Entry 4CRW (X-ray diffraction, 1.75 A resolution); this record covers chains A and B.

== Chain A ==
Name: CCR4-not transcription complex subunit 1
From: Homo sapiens
Notes: fragment: cnot1 mif4g domain, residues 1093-1317
UniProt: A5YKK6 (CNOT1_HUMAN); residues 1093-1317 here = UniProt positions 1093-1317
Sequence (231 residues; row label = number of the first residue in the row):
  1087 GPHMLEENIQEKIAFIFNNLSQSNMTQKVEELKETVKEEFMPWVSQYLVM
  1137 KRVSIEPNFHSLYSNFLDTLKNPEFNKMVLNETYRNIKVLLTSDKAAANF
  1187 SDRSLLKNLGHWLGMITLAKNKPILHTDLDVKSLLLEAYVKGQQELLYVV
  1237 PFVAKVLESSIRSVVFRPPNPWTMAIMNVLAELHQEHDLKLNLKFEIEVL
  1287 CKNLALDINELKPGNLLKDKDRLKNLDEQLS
Not modelled in the structure: 1087-1091
Construct notes: expression tag (1087-1092)

== Chain B ==
Name: Probable ATP-dependent RNA helicase DDX6
From: Homo sapiens
Notes: EC 3.6.1.-; fragment: ddx6 reca-c domain, residues 307-483
UniProt: P26196 (DDX6_HUMAN); residues 296-472 here correspond to UniProt positions 307-483 (UniProt number = residue number + 11)
Sequence (182 residues; each row starts with the number of its first residue):
   291 GPQDPKGVTQYYAYVTERQKVHCLNTLFSRLQINQSIIFCNSSQRVELLA
   341 KKISQLGYSCFYIHAKMRQEHRNRVFHDFRNGLCRNLVCTDLFTRGIDIQ
   391 AVNVVINFDFPKLAETYLHRIGRSGRFGHLGLAINLITYDDRFNLKSIEE
   441 QLGTEIKPIPSNIDKSLYVAEYHSEPVEDEKP
Not modelled in the structure: 291-295, 454-472
Construct notes: expression tag (291-295)

== How chain A and chain B interact ==
Pairs across the interface - 36 pairs, chain A then chain B:
  E1097(A) with S319(B); R320(B), salt bridge
  A1100(A) with F318(B); S319(B)
  F1101(A) with F318(B); S319(B); Y348(B), hydrophobic
  F1103(A) with R375(B), hydrogen bond (backbone-side chain)
  N1104(A) with F318(B), hydrogen bond (side chain-backbone); L321(B), hydrogen bond (side chain-backbone); Q322(B); I323(B), hydrogen bond (side chain-backbone); R375(B)
  N1105(A) with G347(B); Y348(B); S349(B), hydrogen bond (side chain-backbone); N376(B), hydrogen bond
  L1106(A) with R375(B), hydrogen bond (backbone-side chain)
  S1107(A) with S349(B); L373(B)
  N1110(A) with S349(B)
  K1114(A) with G347(B), hydrogen bond (side chain-backbone)
  K1137(A) with Q322(B)
  R1138(A) with Q322(B); I323(B), hydrogen bond (side chain-backbone); R375(B)
  I1141(A) with Q322(B)
  E1142(A) with Q322(B), hydrogen bond; I323(B); N324(B)
  N1144(A) with N324(B), hydrogen bond; A391(B)
  F1145(A) with N324(B); R375(B)
  L1148(A) with R375(B)
  Y1149(A) with R375(B)
Other interface residues (no listed pair), chain A (19 interface residues in all): S1109
Other interface residues (no listed pair), chain B (16 interface residues in all): Q325, L346

== In short ==
19 residues of chain A face 16 of chain B across their interface, with 11 hydrogen bonds and 1 salt bridge.
Polar pairs include E1097(A)-R320(B), F1103(A)-R375(B) and N1104(A)-F318(B).
Chain A is CCR4-not transcription complex subunit 1 and chain B is Probable ATP-dependent RNA helicase DDX6,
both from Homo sapiens; the structure, Complex of human DDX6 (RECA-C) and CNOT1 (MIF4G), was determined by
X-ray diffraction together with 4CRU and 4CRV from the same study.
